Entry 6F44 (electron microscopy, 4.20 A resolution (low resolution: residue-level contacts below are approximate; hydrogen-bond / salt-bridge calls are withheld)); this record covers chains V and Y of the 22 polymer chains in the assembly.

== Chain V ==
Molecule: Transcription factor IIIB 70 kDa subunit
Organism: Saccharomyces cerevisiae (strain ATCC 204508 / S288c)
Reference sequence: P29056 (TF3B_YEAST); residues 1-596 here = UniProt positions 1-596
Chain sequence (596 residues; numbered 1 to 596; the number before each row is that of its first residue):
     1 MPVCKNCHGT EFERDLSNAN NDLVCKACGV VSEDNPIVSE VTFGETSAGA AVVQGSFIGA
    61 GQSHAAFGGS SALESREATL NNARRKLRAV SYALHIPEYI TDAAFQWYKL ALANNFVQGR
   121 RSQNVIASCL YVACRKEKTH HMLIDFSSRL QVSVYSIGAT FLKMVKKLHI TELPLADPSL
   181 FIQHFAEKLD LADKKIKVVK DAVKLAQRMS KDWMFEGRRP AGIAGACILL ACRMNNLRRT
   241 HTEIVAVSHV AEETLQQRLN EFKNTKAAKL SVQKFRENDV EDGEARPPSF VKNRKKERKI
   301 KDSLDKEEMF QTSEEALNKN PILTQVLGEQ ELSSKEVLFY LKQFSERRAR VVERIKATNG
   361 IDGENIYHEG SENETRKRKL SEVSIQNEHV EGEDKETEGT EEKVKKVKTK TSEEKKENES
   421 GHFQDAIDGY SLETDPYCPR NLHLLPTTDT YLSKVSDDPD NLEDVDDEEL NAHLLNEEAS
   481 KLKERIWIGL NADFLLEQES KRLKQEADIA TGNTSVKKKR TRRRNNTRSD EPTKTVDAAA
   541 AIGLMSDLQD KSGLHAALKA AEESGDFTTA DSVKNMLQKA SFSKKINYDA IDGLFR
Disordered / not traced: 1, 41-72, 298-437, 511-596
Bound ions: Zn2+ near Cys28 (its only coordinating residue here)
Swiss-Prot annotation at these positions:
  - zinc finger: Met1 to Glu33 (TFIIB-type)
  - binding site (Zn(2+)): Cys4, Cys7, Cys25, Cys28
  - modified residue (Phosphoserine): Ser381, Ser384

== Chain Y ==
Molecule: Template DNA
Sequence (81 nucleotides; row label = number of the first residue in the row):
     1 CCAAATGTCC ACGAAGGGTT ACTTCGCGAA CACACTATTG CGAAAAAAAC ATTTATTTAT
    61 AGTAGCCGAA AATAGTGGAC G
Disordered / not traced: 1-33, 78-81

== Interface between chain V and chain Y ==
Pairs across the interface (16):
  Asn115(V) - DC50(Y)
  Gln118(V) - DC50(Y)
  Arg120(V) - DA51(Y)
  Arg120(V) - DT52(Y)
  Gly217(V) - DG62(Y)
  Arg218(V) - DG62(Y)
  Arg218(V) - DT63(Y)
  Arg219(V) - DT63(Y)
  Val250(V) - DA64(Y)
  Ala251(V) - DA64(Y)
  Glu253(V) - DA64(Y)
  Glu253(V) - DG65(Y)
  Thr254(V) - DT63(Y)
  Thr254(V) - DA64(Y)
  Arg258(V) - DT63(Y)
  Ser289(V) - DA61(Y)
Also at the interface, not in a pair above, chain V (18 interface residues in all): Gly119, Lys163, Met214, Pro288, Phe290, Lys296
Also at the interface, not in a pair above, chain Y (10 interface residues in all): DA49, DT60

== In short ==
Chain V and chain Y form an interface of 18 and 10 residues respectively. UniProt lists 4 Zn2+-binding
residues on chain V.
Chain V is Transcription factor IIIB 70 kDa subunit (Saccharomyces cerevisiae (strain ATCC 204508 / S288c))
and chain Y is Template DNA; the structure, RNA Polymerase III closed complex CC2, was determined by electron
microscopy, deposited together with 6F40, 6F41 and 6F42.
